PDB entry 2V3H | X-ray diffraction, 1.79 A resolution | chains H and I of the 3 polymer chains in the assembly

[Chain H]
Protein: Thrombin heavy chain
Source organism: Homo sapiens
Notes: EC 3.4.21.5; fragment: catalytic, residues 364-620
Reference sequence: P00734 (THRB_HUMAN); the construct lacks a stretch of the UniProt sequence and is renumbered around it, so the offset changes along the chain: 16-36 = UniProt 364-384; 37-60 = UniProt 386-409; 61-77 = UniProt 419-435; 78-97 = UniProt 437-456; 7 more segments
Amino-acid sequence (257 residues; numbered 16 to 245 plus 30 insertion-coded residues; 3 numbers in that range are skipped by the numbering (no residue carries them; nothing is unmodelled there); the number before each row is that of its first residue; a row labelled like 60A-60I holds insertion residues (60A, then the next letters in order)):
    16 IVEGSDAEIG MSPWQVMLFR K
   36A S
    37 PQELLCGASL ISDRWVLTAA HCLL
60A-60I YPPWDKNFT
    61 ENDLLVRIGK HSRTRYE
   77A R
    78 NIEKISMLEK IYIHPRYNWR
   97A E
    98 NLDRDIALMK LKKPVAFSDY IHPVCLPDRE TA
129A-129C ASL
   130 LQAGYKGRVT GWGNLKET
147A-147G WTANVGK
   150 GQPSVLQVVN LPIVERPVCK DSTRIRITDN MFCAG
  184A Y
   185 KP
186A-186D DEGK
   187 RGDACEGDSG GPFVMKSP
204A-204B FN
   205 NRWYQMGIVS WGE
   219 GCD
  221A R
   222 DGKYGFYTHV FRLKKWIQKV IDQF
Unresolved in the structure: 147A-147G
Disulfides: Cys42-Cys58, Cys168-Cys182, Cys191-Cys220
Metal / ion sites: Ca2+: Lys169, Thr172, Phe204A; Na+: Arg221A, Lys224
Residues lining bound ligands: I25 ((2R)-({4-[amino(imino)methyl]phenyl}amino){3-[3-(dimethylamino)-2,2-dimethylpropoxy]-5-ethylphenyl}acetic acid): His57, Tyr60A, Trp60D, Leu99, Asp189, Ala190, Cys191, Glu192, Ser195, Val213, Ser214, Trp215, Gly216, Gly219, Cys220, Gly226
Swiss-Prot annotation at these positions:
  - region: Ala183 to Val200 (High affinity receptor-binding region which is also known as the TP508 peptide)
  - active site (Charge relay system): His57, Asp102, Ser195
  - glycosylation: Asn60G (N-linked (GlcNAc...) (complex) asparagine)

[Chain I]
Protein: Hirudin iia
Notes: fragment: c-terminus, residues 56-65
Reference sequence: P28503 (ITHC_HIRME); residues 2-11 here correspond to UniProt positions 56-65 (UniProt number = residue number + 54)
Amino-acid sequence (11 residues; row label = number of the first residue in the row):
     1 XFEEIPEEYL Q
Unresolved in the structure: 7-11
Modified residues: SIN (succinic acid) at position 1

[How chain H and chain I interact]
Contacting residue pairs (18; chain H residue first):
  Phe34(H) - Phe2(I)  hydrophobic
  Phe34(H) - Ile5(I)  hydrophobic
  Gln38(H) - Phe2(I)
  Gln38(H) - Glu3(I)
  Gln38(H) - Glu4(I)
  Glu39(H) - Phe2(I)
  Leu40(H) - Phe2(I)
  Arg67(H) - Ile5(I)
  Arg73(H) - SIN_1(I)
  Arg73(H) - Phe2(I)
  Thr74(H) - SIN_1(I)
  Thr74(H) - Phe2(I)
  Thr74(H) - Glu3(I)  hydrogen bond (backbone-backbone)
  Arg75(H) - Glu3(I)
  Tyr76(H) - Glu3(I)  hydrogen bond (backbone-side chain)
  Tyr76(H) - Glu4(I)
  Tyr76(H) - Pro6(I)  hydrophobic
  Ile82(H) - Ile5(I)  hydrophobic
Interface residues without a listed pair, chain H (13 interface residues in all): Met32, Leu65, Gln151

[In short]
13 residues of chain H and 6 residues of chain I are in contact, with 2 hydrogen bonds. Among the polar pairs
are Tyr76(H)-Glu3(I) and Thr74(H)-Glu3(I). Ligands of chain H: compound I25. Curated annotation (UniProt)
lists 3 active-site residues on chain H.
Here chain H is Thrombin heavy chain (Homo sapiens) and chain I is Hirudin iia. Entry 2V3H (Thrombin with
3-cycle no F) was determined by X-ray diffraction together with 2V3O from the same study.
